4S1F - chains A and E of the 10 polymer chains in the assembly; structure by X-ray diffraction, 2.24 A resolution.

== Chain A (and E) ==
Molecule: Fructose-6-phosphate aldolase 1
From: Escherichia coli
Notes: EC 4.1.2.-; chain E of this document is another copy of the same molecule, construct and numbering; everything in this record applies to it too
UniProt: P78055 (FSAA_ECOLI); residue numbers follow UniProt; this construct covers 2-220
Sequence (226 residues; row label = number of the first residue in the row; numbers below 1 keep their minus sign (Met-5 is residue -5)):
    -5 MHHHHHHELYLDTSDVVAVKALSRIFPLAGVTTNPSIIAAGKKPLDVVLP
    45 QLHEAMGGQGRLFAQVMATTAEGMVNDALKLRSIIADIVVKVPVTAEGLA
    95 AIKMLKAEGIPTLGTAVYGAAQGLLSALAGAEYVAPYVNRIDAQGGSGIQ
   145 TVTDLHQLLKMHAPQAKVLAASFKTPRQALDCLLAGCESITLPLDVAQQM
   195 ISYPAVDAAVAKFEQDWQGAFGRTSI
Not modelled in the structure: -5 to 0
Differences from the reference sequence: expression tag (-5 to 1)
Swiss-Prot annotation at these positions:
  - active site: Lys85 (Schiff-base intermediate with substrate)
  - mutagenesis: Lys85 (K85R: Loss of activity)

== Chain A / chain E interface ==
Contacting residue pairs (64; chain A residue first):
  His1(A) - His156(E)
  Leu3(A) - Leu119(E)  hydrophobic
  Ser17(A) - Lys97(E)  hydrogen bond (backbone-side chain)
  Arg18(A) - Ala65(E)
  Arg18(A) - Glu91(E)  salt bridge
  Arg18(A) - Ala94(E)
  Arg18(A) - Lys97(E)
  Ile19(A) - Ala90(E)
  Ile19(A) - Leu93(E)
  Ile19(A) - Ala94(E)
  Phe20(A) - Lys97(E)  hydrogen bond (backbone-side chain)
  Pro21(A) - Leu119(E)
  Pro21(A) - Leu122(E)
  Pro21(A) - Ala123(E)
  Leu174(A) - Ala114(E)  hydrophobic
  Leu174(A) - Leu152(E)  hydrophobic
  Leu177(A) - Leu152(E)  hydrophobic
  Leu177(A) - Met155(E)
  Leu177(A) - His156(E)
  Leu178(A) - Asp148(E)
  Leu178(A) - Leu152(E)  hydrophobic
  Leu178(A) - Met155(E)
  Gly180(A) - Met155(E)
  Gly180(A) - His156(E)
  Cys181(A) - His156(E)  hydrogen bond (backbone-side chain)
  Met194(A) - Ala115(E)  hydrophobic
  Met194(A) - Leu119(E)  hydrophobic
  Ile195(A) - Ala90(E)  hydrophobic
  Ile195(A) - Leu93(E)  hydrophobic
  Ile195(A) - Leu119(E)  hydrophobic
  Tyr197(A) - Gln116(E)
  Ala199(A) - Tyr112(E)  hydrophobic
  Ala199(A) - Gln138(E)
  Val200(A) - Ala110(E)
  Val200(A) - Tyr112(E)  hydrophobic
  Val200(A) - Gln116(E)
  Ala203(A) - Tyr112(E)
  Ala203(A) - Arg134(E)
  Phe207(A) - Asn28(E)
  Phe207(A) - Pro29(E)
  Phe207(A) - Ser30(E)
  Phe207(A) - Gln59(E)
  Phe207(A) - Tyr131(E)
  Glu208(A) - Met61(E)
  Glu208(A) - Thr63(E)
  Asp210(A) - Ser30(E)  hydrogen bond
  Asp210(A) - Ala33(E)
  Trp211(A) - Pro29(E)
  Trp211(A) - Ile32(E)  hydrophobic
  Trp211(A) - Leu39(E)  hydrophobic
  Trp211(A) - Met61(E)  hydrophobic
  Ala214(A) - Ala33(E)
  Phe215(A) - Ile32(E)  hydrophobic
  Phe215(A) - Ala33(E)  hydrophobic
  Phe215(A) - Lys36(E)
  Phe215(A) - Lys37(E)
  Phe215(A) - Pro38(E)  hydrophobic
  Thr218(A) - Met61(E)
  Ile220(A) - Leu39(E)  hydrophobic
  Ile220(A) - Gln59(E)
  Ile220(A) - Met61(E)
  Ile220(A) - Asp71(E)
  Ile220(A) - Lys74(E)
  Ile220(A) - Leu75(E)  hydrophobic
Also at the interface, not in a pair above, chain A (29 interface residues in all): Val204, Lys206, Ser219
Also at the interface, not in a pair above, chain E (41 interface residues in all): Val60, Pro87, Val88, Thr89, Leu118

== Summary ==
Chain A and chain E form an interface of 29 and 41 residues respectively; the contacts include 4 hydrogen
bonds and 1 salt bridge. Polar contacts include Arg18(A)-Glu91(E), Ser17(A)-Lys97(E) and Phe20(A)-Lys97(E).
UniProt lists active-site residue Lys85(A) and one mutagenesis site on chain A.
Both chains are Fructose-6-phosphate aldolase 1 (Escherichia coli). Entry 4S1F (Fructose-6-phosphate aldolase
A from E.coli soaked in acetylacetone) was determined by X-ray diffraction (same publication as 4RXF, 4RXG,
4RZ4, 4RZ5 and 4RZ6).
